4QDD - chain A; structure by X-ray diffraction, 2.60 A resolution.

Chain A:
Molecule: 3-ketosteroid 9alpha-hydroxylase oxygenase
Organism: Rhodococcus rhodochrous
UniProtKB: F1CMY8 (F1CMY8_RHORH); residue numbers follow UniProt; this construct covers 1-390
Chain sequence (390 residues; each row starts with the number of its first residue):
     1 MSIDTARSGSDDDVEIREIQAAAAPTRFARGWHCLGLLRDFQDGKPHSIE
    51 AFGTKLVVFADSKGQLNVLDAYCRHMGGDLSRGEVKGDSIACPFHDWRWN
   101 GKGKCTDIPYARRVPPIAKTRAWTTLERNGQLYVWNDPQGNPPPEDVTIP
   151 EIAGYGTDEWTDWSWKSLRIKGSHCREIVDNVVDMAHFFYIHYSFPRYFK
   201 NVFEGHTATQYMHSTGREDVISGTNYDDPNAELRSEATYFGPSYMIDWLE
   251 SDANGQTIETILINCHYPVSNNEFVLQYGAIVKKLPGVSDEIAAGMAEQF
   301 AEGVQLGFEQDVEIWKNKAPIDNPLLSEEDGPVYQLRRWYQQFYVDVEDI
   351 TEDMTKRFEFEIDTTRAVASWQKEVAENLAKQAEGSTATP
Disordered / not traced: 1-14, 223-225, 384-390
Metal / ion sites: 2Fe-2S cluster Fe: C73, H75, C92, H95; Fe2+: H187, H192, D311
Residues lining bound ligands:
  - 30Q (S-[2-(propanoylamino)ethyl] (2S)-2-[(8S,9S,10R,13S,14S,17R)-10,13-dimethyl-3-oxo-6,7,8,9,10,11,12,13,14,15,16,17-dodecahydro-3H-cyclopenta[a]phenanthren-17-yl]propanethioate (non-preferred name)): N181, V182, F188, H192, S194, Q210, M212, L233, S235, A237, M245, D247, L249, L262, N264, Q299, F300, G303, V304, F308
  - 2Fe-2S cluster (FES): C73, H75, M76, G77, G78, C92, F94, H95, D96, W97
Curated features (UniProtKB/Swiss-Prot):
  - binding site ([2Fe-2S] cluster): C73, H75, C92, H95
  - binding site (Fe cation): N181, H187, H192, D311
From the paper describing this entry:
  - Fe2+ coordination: H187, H192, D311
  - conformationally variable residues (order/disorder transition): G223 to N225
  - binding site for 30Q: F300

Summary:
Chain A binds 2Fe-2S cluster and compound 30Q. C73, H75, C92 and H95 coordinate a 2Fe-2S cluster Fe ion. H187,
H192 and D311 form the Fe2+ site. UniProt lists 4 [2Fe-2S] cluster-binding residues and 4 Fe cation-binding
residues. From the paper: a binding site for 30Q at F300; Fe2+ coordination by H187, H192 and D311.
Chain A is 3-ketosteroid 9alpha-hydroxylase oxygenase (Rhodococcus rhodochrous); the structure, Crystal
structure of 3-ketosteroid-9-alpha-hydroxylase 5 (KshA5) from R. rhodochrous in complex with 1,4-30Q-CoA, was
determined by X-ray diffraction, deposited together with 4QCK, 4QDC and 4QDF.
